Entry 7EDF (electron microscopy, 3.20 A resolution); this record covers chains A and C of the 3 polymer chains in the assembly.

Chain A (and C):
Name: Spike glycoprotein
From: Severe acute respiratory syndrome coronavirus 2
Notes: chain C of this document is another copy of the same molecule, construct and numbering; everything in this record applies to it too
Reference sequence: P0DTC2 (SPIKE_SARS2); aligned to UniProt positions 16-1205 over residues 16-1205 (the alignment contains insertions or deletions, so no single offset holds)
Chain sequence (1286 residues; row label = number of the first residue in the row; numbers below 1 keep their minus sign (Met-5 is residue -5)):
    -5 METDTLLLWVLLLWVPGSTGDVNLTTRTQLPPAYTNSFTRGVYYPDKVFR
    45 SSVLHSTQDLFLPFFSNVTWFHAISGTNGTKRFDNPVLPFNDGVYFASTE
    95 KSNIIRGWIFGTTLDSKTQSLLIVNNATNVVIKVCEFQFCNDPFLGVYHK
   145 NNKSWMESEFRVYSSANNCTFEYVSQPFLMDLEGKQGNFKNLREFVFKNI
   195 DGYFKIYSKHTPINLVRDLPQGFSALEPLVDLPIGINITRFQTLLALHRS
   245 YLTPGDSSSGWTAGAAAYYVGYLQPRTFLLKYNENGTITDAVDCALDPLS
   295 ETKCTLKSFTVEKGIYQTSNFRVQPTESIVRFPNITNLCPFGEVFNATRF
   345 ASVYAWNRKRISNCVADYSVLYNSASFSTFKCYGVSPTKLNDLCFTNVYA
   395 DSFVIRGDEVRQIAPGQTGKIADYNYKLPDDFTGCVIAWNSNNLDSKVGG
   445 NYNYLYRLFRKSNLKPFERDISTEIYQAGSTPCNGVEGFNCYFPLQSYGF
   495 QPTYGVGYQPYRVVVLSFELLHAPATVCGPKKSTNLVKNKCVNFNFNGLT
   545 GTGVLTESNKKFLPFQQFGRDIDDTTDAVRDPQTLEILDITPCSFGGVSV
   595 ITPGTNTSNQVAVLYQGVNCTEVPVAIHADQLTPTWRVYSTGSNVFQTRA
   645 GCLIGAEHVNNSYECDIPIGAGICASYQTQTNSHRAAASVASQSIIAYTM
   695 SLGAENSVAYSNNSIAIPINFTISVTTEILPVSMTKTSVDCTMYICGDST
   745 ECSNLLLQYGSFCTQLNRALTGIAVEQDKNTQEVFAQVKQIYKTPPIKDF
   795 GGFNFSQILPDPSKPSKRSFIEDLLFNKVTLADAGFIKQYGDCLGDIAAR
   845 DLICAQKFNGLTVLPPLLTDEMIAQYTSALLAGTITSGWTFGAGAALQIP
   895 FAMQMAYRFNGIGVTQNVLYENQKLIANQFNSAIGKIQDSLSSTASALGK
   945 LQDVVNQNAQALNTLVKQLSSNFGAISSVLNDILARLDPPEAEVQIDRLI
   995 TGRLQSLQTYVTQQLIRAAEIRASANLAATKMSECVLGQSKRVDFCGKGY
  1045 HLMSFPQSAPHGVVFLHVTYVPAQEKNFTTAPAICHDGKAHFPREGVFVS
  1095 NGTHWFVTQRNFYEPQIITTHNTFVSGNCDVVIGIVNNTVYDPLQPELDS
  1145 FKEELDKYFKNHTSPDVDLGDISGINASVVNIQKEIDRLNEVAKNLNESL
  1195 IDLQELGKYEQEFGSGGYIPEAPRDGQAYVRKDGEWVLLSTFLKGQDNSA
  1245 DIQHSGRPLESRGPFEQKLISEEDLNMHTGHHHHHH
Disordered / not traced: -5 to 26, 67-78, 142-150, 242-259, 620-635, 675-685, 825-841, 1145-1280 (chain C: -5 to 26, 67-78, 142-150, 174-183, 240-259, 618-637, 673-687, 826-848, 1144-1280)
Disulfides: Cys129-Cys163, Cys288-Cys298, Cys333-Cys358, Cys376-Cys429, Cys388-Cys522, Cys477-Cys485, Cys535-Cys587, Cys614-Cys646, Cys659-Cys668, Cys735-Cys757, Cys740-Cys746, Cys1029-Cys1040, Cys1079-Cys1123
Glycans and other covalent adducts: N-acetylglucosamine (NAG) linked to Asn61, Asn120, Asn162, Asn231, Asn279, Asn328, Asn340, Asn600, Asn613, Asn654, Asn706, Asn714, Asn798, Asn1071, Asn1095, Asn1131
Differences from the reference sequence: initiating methionine (-5); expression tag (-4 to 15, 1206-1280); conflict Tyr498 (Asn501 in P0DTC2), Asp567 (Ala570 in P0DTC2), Gly611 (Asp614 in P0DTC2), His678 (Pro681 in P0DTC2), Ala680 (Arg683 in P0DTC2), Ala682 (Arg685 in P0DTC2), Ile713 (Thr716 in P0DTC2), Ala979 (Ser982 in P0DTC2), Pro983 (Lys986 in P0DTC2), Pro984 (Val987 in P0DTC2), His1115 (Asp1118 in P0DTC2)
UniProt features mapped onto this chain:
  - glycosylation (N-linked (GlcNAc...) asparagine): Asn17 (complex), Asn61 (hybrid), Asn331 (complex), Asn603 (hybrid)

How chain A and chain C interact:
Residue-residue contacts (119):
  Tyr38(A) with Phe559(C), hydrophobic
  Lys41(A) with Phe559(C); Gln561(C)
  Val42(A) with Gln560(C); Phe562(C); Arg564(C)
  Phe43(A) with Lys554(C); Lys555(C); Phe556(C), hydrophobic; Gln560(C); Phe562(C), hydrogen bond (backbone-backbone); Gly563(C); Arg564(C), hydrogen bond (backbone-backbone)
  Gly196(A) with Arg354(C)
  Tyr197(A) with Asn391(C), hydrogen bond
  Glu221(A) with Phe559(C)
  Pro222(A) with Phe559(C), hydrophobic
  Pro227(A) with Arg354(C), hydrogen bond (backbone-side chain)
  Ile228(A) with Arg354(C)
  Asp734(A) with Asn314(C)
  Met737(A) with Phe589(C), hydrophobic
  Asp742(A) with Arg316(C); Thr546(C)
  Gln752(A) with Asn966(C); Phe967(C), hydrogen bond (backbone-backbone); Gly968(C)
  Tyr753(A) with Phe967(C)
  Gly754(A) with Gln962(C); Ser965(C)
  Ser755(A) with Gln962(C), hydrogen bond
  Phe756(A) with Gln962(C); Ser1000(C)
  Gln759(A) with Thr958(C)
  Arg762(A) with Gln954(C), hydrogen bond; Thr958(C), hydrogen bond
  Gln784(A) with Ala698(C); Asn700(C), hydrogen bond
  Ile785(A) with Ala698(C), hydrogen bond (backbone-backbone); Glu699(C); Asn700(C), hydrogen bond (backbone-backbone)
  Tyr786(A) with Asn700(C)
  Lys787(A) with Glu699(C), salt bridge; Asn700(C); Ser701(C)
  Pro789(A) with Tyr704(C), hydrophobic
  Ile791(A) with Tyr704(C), hydrophobic
  Asp793(A) with Tyr704(C), hydrogen bond (backbone-side chain); Asn706(C), hydrogen bond
  Phe794(A) with Tyr704(C)
  Arg844(A) with Arg643(C)
  Ile847(A) with Gly611(C); Val612(C); Gln641(C); Thr642(C); Arg643(C); Gly645(C)
  Lys851(A) with Phe589(C)
  Phe852(A) with Pro586(C), hydrophobic; Phe589(C), hydrophobic
  Pro859(A) with Ala644(C), hydrophobic
  Pro860(A) with Ala665(C), hydrogen bond (backbone-backbone)
  Leu861(A) with Pro662(C), hydrophobic; Ala665(C); Gly666(C), hydrogen bond (backbone-backbone)
  Leu862(A) with Met694(C), hydrophobic
  Met866(A) with Met694(C); Leu696(C), hydrophobic
  Gln869(A) with Leu696(C)
  Tyr870(A) with Leu696(C)
  Thr880(A) with Val702(C)
  Gly886(A) with Lys1042(C)
  Ala887(A) with Lys1042(C), hydrogen bond (backbone-side chain); Gly1043(C)
  Ala889(A) with Glu1069(C)
  Ala890(A) with Glu1069(C)
  Leu891(A) with Ala710(C); Glu1069(C)
  Gln892(A) with Val702(C); Ala703(C); Ile709(C); Ala710(C), hydrogen bond (backbone-backbone); Asn1071(C)
  Ile893(A) with Tyr704(C); Ile709(C), hydrophobic
  Pro894(A) with Ser705(C); Asn706(C); Ser708(C); Ile709(C)
  Phe895(A) with Tyr704(C)
  Met897(A) with Thr1074(C); Val1091(C), hydrophobic
  Tyr901(A) with Gly1090(C), hydrogen bond (side chain-backbone); Val1091(C); Arg1104(C)
  Gln910(A) with Pro1087(C)
  Asn911(A) with Ser1120(C), hydrogen bond
  Tyr914(A) with Pro1076(C), hydrophobic; Phe1086(C), hydrophobic; Val1126(C)
  Glu915(A) with Ser1120(C)
  Val960(A) with Asp567(C)
  Lys961(A) with Asp567(C), salt bridge
  Leu978(A) with Lys383(C), hydrogen bond (backbone-side chain)
  Arg980(A) with Val379(C); Ser380(C); Leu387(C)
  Leu981(A) with Gly378(C); Val379(C); Lys383(C), hydrogen bond (backbone-side chain)
  Gln999(A) with Gln999(C)
  Gln1002(A) with Gln999(C), hydrogen bond
  Leu1009(A) with Gln1007(C)
  Thr1024(A) with Arg1036(C)
  Ser1027(A) with Val1037(C)
  Glu1028(A) with Arg1036(C), salt bridge; Val1037(C)
  Arg1036(A) with Arg1036(C)
  His1115(A) with Arg1088(C)
  Glu1141(A) with Leu1138(C)
Other interface residues (no listed pair), chain A (86 interface residues in all): Arg44, Ser45, Val47, Lys783, Trp883, Gly888, Asn904, Gln917, Asn957, Ser964, Asp976, Ala979, Asp982, Thr1006, Ile1010, Arg1016, Gly1032
Other interface residues (no listed pair), chain C (95 interface residues in all): Glu513, Gly542, Leu557, Asp565, Ile566, Asp568, Gly664, Thr693, Gly697, Asn707, Pro712, Thr1003, Thr1006, Ile1010, Glu1014, Asp1038, Tyr1044, Ala1075, His1115, Phe1118, Val1125, Ile1127

Overview:
Chain A and chain C form an interface of 86 and 95 residues respectively, with 22 hydrogen bonds and 3 salt
bridges. Among the polar pairs are Lys787(A)-Glu699(C), Lys961(A)-Asp567(C) and Glu1028(A)-Arg1036(C).
Covalently linked N-acetylglucosamine: at Asn61(A), Asn120(A), Asn162(A), Asn231(A), Asn279(A) and Asn328(A)
and 10 more.
Chain A and chain C are both Spike glycoprotein (Severe acute respiratory syndrome coronavirus 2); the
structure, Cryo-EM structure of SARS-CoV-2 S-UK variant (B.1.1.7), one RBD-up conformation 1, was determined
by electron microscopy (same publication as 7EDG, 7EDH, 7EDI, 7EDJ and 7EH5).
